PDB entry 2UV1 | X-ray diffraction, 2.60 A resolution | chains A and B

[Chain A (and B)]
Protein: Host-nuclease inhibitor protein gam
From: Bacteriophage lambda
Notes: chain B of this document is another copy of the same molecule, construct and numbering; everything in this record applies to it too
Reference sequence: P03702 (VGAM_LAMBD); numbering as in UniProt (aligned over 40-138)
Amino-acid sequence (99 residues; each row starts with the number of its first residue):
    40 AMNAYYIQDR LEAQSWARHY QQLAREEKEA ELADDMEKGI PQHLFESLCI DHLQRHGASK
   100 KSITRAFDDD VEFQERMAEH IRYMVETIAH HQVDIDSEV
Not modelled in the structure: 40-59, 138 (chain B: 40-58, 138)
Sequence notes: conflict Ile79 (Leu in P03702)

[Chain A / chain B interface]
Residue-residue contacts - 74 pairs, chain A then chain B:
  Leu71(A) - Gly96(B)
  Asp74(A) - His95(B)
  Met75(A) - Leu92(B)
  Met75(A) - His95(B)  hydrogen bond (backbone-backbone)
  Met75(A) - Ala97(B)  hydrophobic
  Gly78(A) - His91(B)
  Gly78(A) - His95(B)
  Ile79(A) - Cys88(B)  hydrophobic
  Ile79(A) - Leu92(B)  hydrophobic
  Leu83(A) - Leu87(B)  hydrophobic
  Leu83(A) - His91(B)
  Phe84(A) - Phe84(B)  hydrophobic
  Leu87(A) - Leu83(B)
  Leu87(A) - Phe84(B)  hydrophobic
  Leu87(A) - Leu87(B)  hydrophobic
  Cys88(A) - Met123(B)  hydrophobic
  His91(A) - Gly78(B)
  His91(A) - Ile79(B)
  His91(A) - Leu83(B)
  Leu92(A) - Met75(B)
  Leu92(A) - Ile79(B)  hydrophobic
  His95(A) - Leu71(B)
  His95(A) - Asp74(B)  hydrogen bond (side chain-backbone)
  His95(A) - Met75(B)
  His95(A) - Gly78(B)
  Gly96(A) - Gln131(B)
  Ala97(A) - Met75(B)  hydrophobic
  Ala97(A) - Ile127(B)  hydrophobic
  Ser98(A) - Gln131(B)  hydrogen bond
  Lys100(A) - Ile134(B)
  Ser101(A) - Ile127(B)
  Ser101(A) - His130(B)
  Ser101(A) - Gln131(B)  hydrogen bond
  Ser101(A) - Ile134(B)
  Ile102(A) - Ile127(B)  hydrophobic
  Arg104(A) - His130(B)
  Arg104(A) - Ile134(B)
  Arg104(A) - Glu137(B)  salt bridge
  Ala105(A) - His130(B)
  Asp109(A) - Thr126(B)
  Asp109(A) - His130(B)  salt bridge
  Phe112(A) - Tyr122(B)
  Phe112(A) - Met123(B)  hydrophobic
  Phe112(A) - Thr126(B)
  Arg115(A) - His119(B)
  Arg115(A) - Tyr122(B)
  Met116(A) - His119(B)  hydrogen bond
  Met116(A) - Met123(B)  hydrophobic
  His119(A) - Arg115(B)
  His119(A) - Met116(B)  hydrogen bond
  His119(A) - His119(B)
  Tyr122(A) - Glu111(B)
  Tyr122(A) - Phe112(B)
  Tyr122(A) - Arg115(B)
  Met123(A) - Cys88(B)  hydrophobic
  Met123(A) - Phe106(B)  hydrophobic
  Met123(A) - Phe112(B)  hydrophobic
  Met123(A) - Met116(B)  hydrophobic
  Thr126(A) - Asp109(B)
  Thr126(A) - Phe112(B)
  Ile127(A) - Leu92(B)  hydrophobic
  Ile127(A) - Ala97(B)  hydrophobic
  Ile127(A) - Ser101(B)
  Ile127(A) - Ile102(B)  hydrophobic
  His130(A) - Ser101(B)
  His130(A) - Arg104(B)
  His130(A) - Asp109(B)  salt bridge
  Gln131(A) - Gly96(B)
  Gln131(A) - Ala97(B)
  Gln131(A) - Ser98(B)  hydrogen bond
  Gln131(A) - Ser101(B)  hydrogen bond
  Ile134(A) - Ser98(B)
  Ile134(A) - Arg104(B)
  Glu137(A) - Arg104(B)  salt bridge
Other interface residues (no listed pair), chain A (38 interface residues in all): Lys77, Phe106, Glu111, Val124, Asp133
Other interface residues (no listed pair), chain B (36 interface residues in all): Lys77, Ala105, Asp133

[Summary]
Chain A and chain B form an interface of 38 and 36 residues respectively, with 8 hydrogen bonds and 4 salt
bridges. Polar pairs include Arg104(A)-Glu137(B), Asp109(A)-His130(B) and His95(A)-Asp74(B).
Chain A and chain B are both Host-nuclease inhibitor protein gam (Bacteriophage lambda); the structure,
Hexagonal crystal form of GamS from bacteriophage lambda, was determined by X-ray diffraction.
